PDB entry 7TY3 | X-ray diffraction, 2.30 A resolution | chain A

[Chain A]
Protein: Histone-lysine N-methyltransferase SETD2
From: Homo sapiens
Notes: EC 2.1.1.359, 2.1.1.-
UniProtKB: Q9BYW2 (SETD2_HUMAN); residues 1434-1711 here = UniProt positions 1434-1711
Chain sequence (278 residues; numbered 1434 to 1711; the number before each row is that of its first residue):
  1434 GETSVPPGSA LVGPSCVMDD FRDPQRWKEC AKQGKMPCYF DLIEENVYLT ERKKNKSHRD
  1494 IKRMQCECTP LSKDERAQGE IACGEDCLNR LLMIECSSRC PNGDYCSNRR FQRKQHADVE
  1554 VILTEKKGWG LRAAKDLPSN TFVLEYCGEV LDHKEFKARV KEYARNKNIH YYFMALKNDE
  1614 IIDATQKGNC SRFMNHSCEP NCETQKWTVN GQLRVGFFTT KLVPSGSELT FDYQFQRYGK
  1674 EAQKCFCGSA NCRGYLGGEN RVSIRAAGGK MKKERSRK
Unresolved in the structure: 1434-1445, 1486-1495, 1694-1711
Metal / ion sites: Zn2+ site 1: Cys1499, Cys1501, Cys1516, Cys1520; Zn2+ site 2: Cys1516, Cys1529, Cys1533, Cys1539; Zn2+ site 3: Cys1631, Cys1678, Cys1680, Cys1685
Small-molecule neighbours:
  - KRF (N-[(1R,3R)-3-(4-acetylpiperazin-1-yl)cyclohexyl]-4-fluoro-7-methyl-1H-indole-2-carboxamide): Tyr1579, Asn1601, Tyr1604, Tyr1605, Phe1606, Met1607, Met1627, Asn1628, His1629, Phe1664, Tyr1666, Phe1668, Gln1669, Arg1670, Tyr1671, Glu1674, Gln1676, Leu1689
  - S-adenosylmethionine (SAM): Lys1560, Gly1561, Trp1562, Tyr1579, Ile1602, His1603, Tyr1604, Tyr1605, Arg1625, Phe1626, Met1627, Asn1628, His1629, Gln1676, Lys1677, Cys1678, Phe1679, Cys1680, Leu1689
UniProt features mapped onto this chain:
  - binding site (Zn(2+)): Cys1499, Cys1501, Cys1516, Cys1520, Cys1529, Cys1533, Cys1539, Cys1631, Cys1678, Cys1680, Cys1685
  - binding site (S-adenosyl-L-methionine): Lys1560 to Trp1562, His1603 to Tyr1605, Asn1628, His1629, Gln1676, Phe1679
  - modified residue: Ser1696 (Phosphoserine)
From the paper describing this entry:
  - binding site for KRF: Phe1606, Gln1676
  - conformationally variable residues (side-chain flip): Tyr1671

[Summary]
Chain A binds S-adenosylmethionine and compound KRF. Cys1499, Cys1501, Cys1516 and Cys1520 form the Zn2+ site
1. Cys1516, Cys1529, Cys1533 and Cys1539 form the Zn2+ site 2. Curated annotation (UniProt) lists 11
Zn2+-binding residues and 10 S-adenosyl-L-methionine-binding residues. The paper reports a binding site for
KRF at Phe1606 and Gln1676; conformational variability at Tyr1671.
Chain A is Histone-lysine N-methyltransferase SETD2 (Homo sapiens); the structure, Crystal Structure of SETD2
Bound to an Indole-based Inhibitor, was determined by X-ray diffraction, deposited together with 7TY2.
